PDB entry 5U0S | electron microscopy, 7.80 A resolution (low resolution: residue-level contacts below are approximate; hydrogen-bond / salt-bridge calls are withheld) | chains K and V of the 28 polymer chains in the assembly

== Chain K ==
Protein: Mediator complex subunit 11
Organism: Schizosaccharomyces pombe
UniProt: Q9P6Q0 (MED11_SCHPO); residues 1-111 here = UniProt positions 1-111
Chain sequence (116 residues; numbered 1 to 116; the number before each row is that of its first residue):
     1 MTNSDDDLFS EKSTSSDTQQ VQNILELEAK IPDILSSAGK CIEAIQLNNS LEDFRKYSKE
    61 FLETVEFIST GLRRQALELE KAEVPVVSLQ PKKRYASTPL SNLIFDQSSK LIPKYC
Not modelled in the structure: 1-14, 113-116

== Chain V ==
Protein: Mediator complex subunit 22
Organism: Schizosaccharomyces pombe
UniProt: O14010 (MED22_SCHPO); residues 1-136 here = UniProt positions 1-136
Chain sequence (136 residues; each row starts with the number of its first residue):
     1 MSSDSFQRQL VQRTNTLNSS IDNATLTILS RFQDILDIAI NEGKDKYTVA PEVYQIECHT
    61 VSMVRAVEQL LDVSRQIKSY WLTNSLSTSF PTVDYSEPDL EKVKRTLTKL QNHLLEVSLI
   121 EPEASETTEA PTVSDT
Not modelled in the structure: 1-4, 123-136

== How chain K and chain V interact ==
Pairs across the interface - 49 pairs, chain K then chain V:
  Asp17(K) - Leu82(V)
  Thr18(K) - Leu82(V)
  Gln20(K) - Trp81(V)
  Val21(K) - Lys78(V)
  Val21(K) - Trp81(V)
  Val21(K) - Leu82(V)
  Ile24(K) - Ser74(V)
  Ile24(K) - Lys78(V)
  Leu25(K) - Lys78(V)
  Glu28(K) - Lys78(V)
  Ile31(K) - Val67(V)
  Ala38(K) - Phe32(V)
  Cys41(K) - Phe32(V)
  Phe61(K) - Phe32(V)
  Phe61(K) - Met63(V)
  Arg73(K) - Asn18(V)
  Arg73(K) - Ile21(V)
  Arg73(K) - Asp22(V)
  Gln75(K) - Trp81(V)
  Ala76(K) - Thr14(V)
  Ala76(K) - Asn18(V)
  Ala76(K) - Ile77(V)
  Glu78(K) - Trp81(V)
  Leu79(K) - Trp81(V)
  Glu80(K) - Val11(V)
  Glu80(K) - Thr14(V)
  Ala82(K) - Trp81(V)
  Glu83(K) - Leu10(V)
  Val84(K) - Leu10(V)
  Val84(K) - Tyr80(V)
  Val84(K) - Thr83(V)
  Val84(K) - Asn84(V)
  Pro85(K) - Leu10(V)
  Pro85(K) - Thr83(V)
  Val86(K) - Leu10(V)
  Val86(K) - Arg13(V)
  Val86(K) - Tyr80(V)
  Pro99(K) - Ser89(V)
  Pro99(K) - Thr92(V)
  Asn102(K) - Asp94(V)
  Leu103(K) - Val93(V)
  Phe105(K) - Pro98(V)
  Asp106(K) - Tyr95(V)
  Asp106(K) - Ser96(V)
  Asp106(K) - Pro98(V)
  Ser109(K) - Pro98(V)
  Ile112(K) - Lys102(V)
  Ile112(K) - Val103(V)
  Ile112(K) - Thr106(V)
Other interface residues (no listed pair), chain K (37 interface residues in all): Leu35, Phe54, Leu62, Ser69, Leu72, Leu77, Ser97, Ser108
Other interface residues (no listed pair), chain V (38 interface residues in all): Phe6, Asn15, Ser19, Thr25, Ile28, Leu29, Leu36, Val64, Phe90, Asp99

== Summary ==
37 residues of chain K and 38 residues of chain V are in contact.
Here chain K is Mediator complex subunit 11 and chain V is Mediator complex subunit 22, both from
Schizosaccharomyces pombe. Entry 5U0S (Cryo-EM structure of the Mediator-RNAPII complex) was determined by
electron microscopy together with 5U0P from the same study.
